PDB entry 3H0G | X-ray diffraction, 3.65 A resolution | chains C and J of the 12 polymer chains in the assembly

Chain C:
Name: DNA-directed RNA polymerase II subunit RPB3
From: Schizosaccharomyces pombe
Reference sequence: P37382 (RPB3_SCHPO); residue numbers follow UniProt; this construct covers 1-297
Amino-acid sequence (297 residues; numbered 1 to 297; the number before each row is that of its first residue):
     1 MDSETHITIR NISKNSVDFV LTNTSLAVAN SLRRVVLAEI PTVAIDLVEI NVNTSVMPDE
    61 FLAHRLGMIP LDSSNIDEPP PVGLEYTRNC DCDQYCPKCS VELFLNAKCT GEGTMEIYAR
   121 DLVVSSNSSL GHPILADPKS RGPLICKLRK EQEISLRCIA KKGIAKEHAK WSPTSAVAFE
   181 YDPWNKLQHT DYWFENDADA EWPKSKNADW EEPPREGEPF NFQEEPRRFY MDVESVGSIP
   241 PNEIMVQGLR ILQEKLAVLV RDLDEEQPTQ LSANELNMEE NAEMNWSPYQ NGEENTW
Disordered / not traced: 1-3, 267-297
Ion coordination: Zn2+ near Cys90 (its only coordinating residue here)
Curated features (UniProtKB/Swiss-Prot):
  - natural variant: Ile7 (I7L: In strain: Isolate TS99), Lys14 to Asn15 (sequence variant, change not given here; In strain: Isolate TS54), Thr24 (T24S: In strain: Isolate TS54), Ala29 (A29P: In strain: Isolate TS99), Gly67 (G67D: In strain: Isolate TS54)

Chain J:
Name: DNA-directed RNA polymerases I, II, and III subunit RPABC5
From: Schizosaccharomyces pombe
Reference sequence: O13877 (RPAB5_SCHPO); numbering as in UniProt (aligned over 1-71)
Amino-acid sequence (71 residues; each row starts with the number of its first residue):
     1 MIIPIRCFSC GKVIGDKWDT YLTLLQEDNT EGEALDKLGL QRYCCRRMIL THVDLIEKLL
    61 CYNPLSKQKN L
Disordered / not traced: 65-71
Ion coordination: Zn2+: Cys7, Cys10, Cys44, Cys45
Curated features (UniProtKB/Swiss-Prot):
  - binding site (Zn(2+)): Cys7, Cys10, Cys44, Cys45

Interface between chain C and chain J:
Pairs across the interface - 36 pairs, chain C then chain J:
  Val56(C) - Leu59(J)  hydrophobic
  Val56(C) - Leu60(J)  hydrophobic
  Met57(C) - Met1(J)  hydrophobic
  Arg65(C) - Ile2(J)
  Arg65(C) - Ile3(J)  hydrogen bond (side chain-backbone)
  Arg65(C) - Ile5(J)
  Met68(C) - Ile5(J)
  Met68(C) - Arg6(J)  hydrogen bond (backbone-side chain)
  Ile69(C) - Ile5(J)
  Pro70(C) - Arg6(J)
  Pro70(C) - Val13(J)  hydrophobic
  Glu116(C) - Asp19(J)
  Tyr118(C) - Asp19(J)  hydrogen bond
  Ala136(C) - Asp16(J)
  Asp137(C) - Asp16(J)  hydrogen bond (backbone-side chain)
  Pro143(C) - Gly15(J)
  Pro143(C) - Asp16(J)
  Leu144(C) - Ile3(J)  hydrophobic
  Leu144(C) - Gly15(J)  hydrogen bond (backbone-backbone)
  Ile145(C) - Ile2(J)
  Lys147(C) - Asp54(J)  salt bridge
  Lys147(C) - Leu60(J)
  Arg149(C) - Glu57(J)
  Arg149(C) - Leu60(J)
  Arg149(C) - Cys61(J)
  Arg149(C) - Asn63(J)
  Lys150(C) - Asn63(J)
  Ser172(C) - Arg6(J)
  Ser175(C) - Cys10(J)
  Ser175(C) - Gly11(J)
  Ser175(C) - Lys12(J)  hydrogen bond (side chain-backbone)
  Ser175(C) - Arg42(J)
  Glu234(C) - Lys12(J)  salt bridge
  Glu234(C) - Arg42(J)  salt bridge
  Val236(C) - Arg6(J)
  Val236(C) - Val13(J)
Other interface residues (no listed pair), chain C (29 interface residues in all): Phe61, Thr114, Ser140, Gly142, Leu148, Gln152, Ala169, Lys170, Ala176
Other interface residues (no listed pair), chain J (22 interface residues in all): Pro4, Ile56, Pro64

In short:
29 residues of chain C and 22 residues of chain J are in contact, with 6 hydrogen bonds and 3 salt bridges.
Polar pairs include Lys147(C)-Asp54(J), Glu234(C)-Lys12(J) and Glu234(C)-Arg42(J). UniProt lists 4
Zn2+-binding residues on chain J.
Chain C is DNA-directed RNA polymerase II subunit RPB3 and chain J is DNA-directed RNA polymerases I, II, and
III subunit RPABC5, both from Schizosaccharomyces pombe; the structure, RNA Polymerase II from
Schizosaccharomyces pombe, was determined by X-ray diffraction.
